PDB entry 2P3N | X-ray diffraction, 2.20 A resolution | chains A and C of the 4 polymer chains in the assembly

== Chain A ==
Name: Inositol-1-monophosphatase
From: Thermotoga maritima
Notes: EC 3.1.3.25
UniProt: O33832 (SUHB_THEMA); numbering as in UniProt (aligned over 1-256)
Sequence (256 residues; numbered 1 to 256; the number before each row is that of its first residue):
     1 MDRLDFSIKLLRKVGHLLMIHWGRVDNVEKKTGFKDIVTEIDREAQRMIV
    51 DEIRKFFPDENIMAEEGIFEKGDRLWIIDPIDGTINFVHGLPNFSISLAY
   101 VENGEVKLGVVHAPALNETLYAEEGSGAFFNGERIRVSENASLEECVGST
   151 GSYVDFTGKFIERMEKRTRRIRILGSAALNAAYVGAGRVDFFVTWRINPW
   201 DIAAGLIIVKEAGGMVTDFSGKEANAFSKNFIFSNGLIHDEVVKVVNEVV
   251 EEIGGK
Ion coordination: Mg2+: E65, D79, I81
Curated features (UniProtKB/Swiss-Prot):
  - binding site (Mg(2+)): E65, D79, I81, D82, D201
  - binding site (substrate): D82 to T84, R172, A177, R196

== Chain C ==
Name: Inositol-1-monophosphatase
From: Thermotoga maritima
Notes: EC 3.1.3.25
UniProt: O33832 (SUHB_THEMA); residues 1001-1256 here correspond to UniProt positions 1-256 (UniProt number = residue number - 1000)
Sequence (256 residues; row label = number of the first residue in the row):
  1001 MDRLDFSIKLLRKVGHLLMIHWGRVDNVEKKTGFKDIVTEIDREAQRMIV
  1051 DEIRKFFPDENIMAEEGIFEKGDRLWIIDPIDGTINFVHGLPNFSISLAY
  1101 VENGEVKLGVVHAPALNETLYAEEGSGAFFNGERIRVSENASLEECVGST
  1151 GSYVDFTGKFIERMEKRTRRIRILGSAALNAAYVGAGRVDFFVTWRINPW
  1201 DIAAGLIIVKEAGGMVTDFSGKEANAFSKNFIFSNGLIHDEVVKVVNEVV
  1251 EEIGGK
Ion coordination: Mg2+: E1065, D1079, I1081
Curated features (UniProtKB/Swiss-Prot):
  - binding site (Mg(2+)): E1065, D1079, I1081, D1082, D1201
  - binding site (substrate): D1082 to T1084, R1172, A1177, R1196

== How chain A and chain C interact ==
Pairs across the interface - 22 pairs, chain A then chain C:
  D5(A) with E1133(C); R1134(C), hydrogen bond (side chain-backbone)
  I8(A) with G1132(C)
  K9(A) with E1133(C); R1134(C), hydrogen bond (side chain-backbone)
  R12(A) with F1130(C); N1131(C), hydrogen bond (side chain-backbone); E1133(C), salt bridge
  Y121(A) with G1132(C)
  N131(A) with R1012(C), hydrogen bond (backbone-side chain); N1131(C); G1132(C)
  G132(A) with Y1121(C); N1131(C); G1132(C)
  E133(A) with D1005(C); K1009(C); R1012(C), salt bridge
  R134(A) with D1005(C), hydrogen bond (backbone-side chain); K1009(C), hydrogen bond (backbone-side chain)
  R136(A) with D1005(C), salt bridge; K1009(C)
Also at the interface, not in a pair above, chain A (11 interface residues in all): F130
Also at the interface, not in a pair above, chain C (10 interface residues in all): I1008

== Overview ==
Chain A and chain C form an interface of 11 and 10 residues respectively, with 6 hydrogen bonds and 3 salt
bridges. Polar pairs include R12(A)-E1133(C), E133(A)-R1012(C) and R136(A)-D1005(C).
Both chains are Inositol-1-monophosphatase (Thermotoga maritima). Entry 2P3N (Thermotoga maritima IMPase
TM1415) was determined by X-ray diffraction, deposited together with 2P3V.
